PDB entry 8QZJ | X-ray diffraction, 2.00 A resolution | chain A

# Chain A
Molecule: 4'-phosphopantetheinyl transferase PptT
From: Mycobacterium tuberculosis
UniProt: O33336 (PPTT_MYCTU); numbering as in UniProt (aligned over 1-227)
Amino-acid sequence (247 residues; numbered -19 to 227; the number before each row is that of its first residue; numbers below 1 keep their minus sign (Met-19 is residue -19)):
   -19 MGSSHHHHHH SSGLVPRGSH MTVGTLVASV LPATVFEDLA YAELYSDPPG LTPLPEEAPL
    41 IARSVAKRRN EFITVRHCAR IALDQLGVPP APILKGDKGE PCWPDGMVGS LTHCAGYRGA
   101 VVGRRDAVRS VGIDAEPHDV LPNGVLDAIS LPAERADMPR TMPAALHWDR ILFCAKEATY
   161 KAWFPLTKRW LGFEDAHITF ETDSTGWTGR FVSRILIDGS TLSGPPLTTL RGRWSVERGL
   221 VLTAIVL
Disordered / not traced: -19 to 3
Differences from the reference sequence: initiating methionine (-19); expression tag (-18 to 0)
Ion coordination: Mn2+ site 1: His93 (together with adenosine-3'-5'-diphosphate); Mn2+ site 2: Asp114 (together with adenosine-3'-5'-diphosphate)
Small-molecule neighbours: adenosine-3'-5'-diphosphate (A3P): Arg48, Phe52, Val55, Arg56, Lys75, Asp77, Lys78, Gly79, Glu80, Pro81, Leu91, Thr92, His93, Asp114, Tyr160, Lys161, Phe164
UniProt features mapped onto this chain:
  - binding site (CoA): Arg48, Arg56, Lys75 to Lys78, Thr92, His93, Asp114, Glu157, Lys161, Leu171
  - binding site (Mg(2+)): Asp114, Ala115, Glu116
From the paper describing this entry:
  - conformationally variable residues (side-chain flip): His93, Glu157
  - binding site for adenosine-3'-5'-diphosphate: His93
  - Mn2+ coordination: His93, Asp114, Glu157
  - catalytic residues: Glu157 (from molecular simulation)

# Overview
Bound to chain A: adenosine-3'-5'-diphosphate. From UniProt: 12 CoA-binding residues and 3 Mg2+-binding
residues. The paper reports the catalytic residue Glu157; a binding site for adenosine-3'-5'-diphosphate at
His93.
Chain A is 4'-phosphopantetheinyl transferase PptT (Mycobacterium tuberculosis); the structure, Crystal
structure of PptT-ADP from Mycobacterium tuberculosis, was determined by X-ray diffraction together with 8QZH
and 8QZI from the same study.
